Entry 1L9J (X-ray diffraction, 3.25 A resolution); this record covers chains M and C of the 4 polymer chains in the assembly.

== Chain M ==
Molecule: Reaction center protein M chain
Organism: Rhodobacter sphaeroides
UniProtKB: P02953 (RCEM_RHOSH); residues 1-307 here = UniProt positions 1-307
Amino-acid sequence (307 residues; each row starts with the number of its first residue):
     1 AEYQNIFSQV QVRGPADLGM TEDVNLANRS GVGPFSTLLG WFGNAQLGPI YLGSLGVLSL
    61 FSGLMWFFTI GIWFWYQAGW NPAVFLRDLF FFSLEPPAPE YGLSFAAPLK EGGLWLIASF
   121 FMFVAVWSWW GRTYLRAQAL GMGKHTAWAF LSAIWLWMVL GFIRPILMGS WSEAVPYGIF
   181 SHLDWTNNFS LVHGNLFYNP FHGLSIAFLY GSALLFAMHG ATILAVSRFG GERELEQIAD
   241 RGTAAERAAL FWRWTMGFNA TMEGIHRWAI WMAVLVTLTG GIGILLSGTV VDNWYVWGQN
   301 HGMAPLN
Disordered / not traced: 1-34, 302-307
Bound ions: bacteriochlorophyll a Mg site 1 near H182 (its only coordinating residue here); bacteriochlorophyll a Mg site 2 near H202 (its only coordinating residue here); Fe2+: H219, E234, H266 (shared with 2 residues of chain L)
Ligand contacts:
  - bacteriochlorophyll a (BCL), molecule 1: W66, M122, F150, A153, I154, L156, W157, L160, T186, N187, F189, S190, N195, L196, F197, H202, S205, I206, L209, Y210, V276, T277, G280, G281, I284
  - bacteriochlorophyll a (BCL), molecule 2: M122, W157, L160, V175, I179, H182, L183, W185, T186
  - bacteriochlorophyll a (BCL), molecule 3: T186, F197, Y210
  - bacteriochlorophyll a (BCL), molecule 4: F197, G203, I206, A207, Y210, G211, L214
  - bacteriopheophytin a (BPH), molecule 1: S59, L60, G63, L64, A125, V126, W129, T133, T146, A149, F150, A153, A273, V274, T277
  - bacteriopheophytin a (BPH), molecule 2: Y210, A213, L214, A217, M218, W252, T255, M256
  - ubiquinone-10 (U10): L214, L215, M218, H219, T222, I223, A248, A249, W252, M256, F258, N259, A260, T261, M262, I265, W268, M272

== Chain C ==
Molecule: cytochrome c-2
Organism: Rhodobacter sphaeroides
UniProtKB: P00095 (CYC2_RHOSH); residues 1-124 here correspond to UniProt positions 22-145 (UniProt number = residue number + 21)
Amino-acid sequence (124 residues; each row starts with the number of its first residue):
     1 QEGDPEAGAK AFNQCQTCHV IVDDSGTTIA GRNAKTGPNL YGVVGRTAGT QADFKGYGEG
    61 MKEAGAKGLA WDEEHFVQYV QDPTKFLKEY TGDAKAKGKM TFKLKKEADA HNIWAYLQQV
   121 AVRP
Covalently attached groups: heme (HEM) linked to C15, C18
Bound ions: heme Fe: H19, M100
Ligand contacts: heme (HEM): Q14, H19, T36, G37, P38, L40, V43, R46, T47, A48, G49, F54, G56, Y57, G58, M61, W71, F76, Y79, V80, L87, G98, K99, M100, T101, F102, L104, I113

== Chain M / chain C interface ==
Pairs across the interface (10):
  N187(M) with T101(C), hydrogen bond (side chain-backbone)
  N188(M) with F102(C); K103(C), hydrogen bond (side chain-backbone)
  L191(M) with Q14(C); F102(C), hydrophobic
  V192(M) with Q14(C); F102(C)
  D292(M) with K10(C), salt bridge
  N293(M) with N13(C)
  Y295(M) with R32(C)
Interface residues without a listed pair, chain M (9 interface residues in all): N195, V296
Interface residues without a listed pair, chain C (9 interface residues in all): T17, C18

== Overview ==
The chain M/chain C interface involves 9 residues from each chain, with 2 hydrogen bonds and 1 salt bridge.
Polar pairs include D292(M)-K10(C), N187(M)-T101(C) and N188(M)-K103(C). Chain M binds 4 copies of
bacteriochlorophyll a, bacteriopheophytin a and ubiquinone-10. Covalently linked heme: at C15(C).
Here chain M is Reaction center protein M chain and chain C is cytochrome c-2, both from Rhodobacter
sphaeroides. Entry 1L9J (X-Ray Structure of the Cytochrome-c(2)-Photosynthetic Reaction Center Electron
Transfer Complex from Rhodobacter sphaeroides in Type I ...) was determined by X-ray diffraction together with
1L9B from the same study.
